8FWG - chains h2 and k7 of the 165 polymer chains in the assembly; structure by electron microscopy, 3.45 A resolution.

# Chain h2 (and k7)
Name: Major capsid protein, gp9
From: Agrobacterium phage Milano
Notes: chain k7 of this document is another copy of the same molecule, construct and numbering; everything in this record applies to it too
UniProt: A0A482MFS6 (A0A482MFS6_9CAUD); numbering as in UniProt (aligned over 1-465)
Sequence (465 residues; row label = number of the first residue in the row):
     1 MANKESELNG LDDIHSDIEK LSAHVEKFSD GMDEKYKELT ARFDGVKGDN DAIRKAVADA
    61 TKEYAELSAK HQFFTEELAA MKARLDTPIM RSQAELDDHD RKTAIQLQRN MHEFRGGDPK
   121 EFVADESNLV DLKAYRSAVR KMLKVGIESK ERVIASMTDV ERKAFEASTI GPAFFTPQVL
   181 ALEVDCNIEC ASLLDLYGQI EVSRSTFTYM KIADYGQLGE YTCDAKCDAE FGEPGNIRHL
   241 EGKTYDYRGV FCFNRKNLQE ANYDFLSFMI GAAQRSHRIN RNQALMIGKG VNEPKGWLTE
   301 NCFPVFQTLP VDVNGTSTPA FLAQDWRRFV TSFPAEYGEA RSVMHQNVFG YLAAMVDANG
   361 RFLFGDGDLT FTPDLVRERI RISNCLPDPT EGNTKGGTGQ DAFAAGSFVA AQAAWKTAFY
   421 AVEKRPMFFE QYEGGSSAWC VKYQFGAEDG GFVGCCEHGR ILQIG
Not modelled in the structure: 1-165, 465 (chain k7: 1-176, 465)
Disulfide bonds: Cys190-Cys385, Cys302-Cys456

# How chain h2 and chain k7 interact
Residue-residue contacts (18):
  Phe174(h2) with Met210(k7), hydrophobic; Ile237(k7)
  Lys256(h2) with Ser205(k7); Thr244(k7); Glu448(k7)
  Glu260(h2) with Arg204(k7); Ser205(k7), hydrogen bond (side chain-backbone); Lys424(k7), salt bridge
  Glu433(h2) with Glu433(k7)
  Gly434(h2) with Glu433(k7)
  Ser436(h2) with Tyr432(k7)
  Ser437(h2) with Tyr432(k7)
  Ala438(h2) with Glu430(k7); Gln444(k7), hydrogen bond (backbone-side chain)
  Trp439(h2) with Arg248(k7); Phe428(k7); Gln444(k7); Phe445(k7)
Also at the interface, not in a pair above, chain h2 (10 interface residues in all): Ala173
Also at the interface, not in a pair above, chain k7 (17 interface residues in all): His239, Gly249, Gly434

# In short
Chain h2 and chain k7 form an interface of 10 and 17 residues respectively, with 2 hydrogen bonds and 1 salt
bridge. Polar contacts include Glu260(h2)-Lys424(k7), Glu260(h2)-Ser205(k7) and Ala438(h2)-Gln444(k7).
Both chains are Major capsid protein, gp9 (Agrobacterium phage Milano). Entry 8FWG (Structure of neck and
portal vertex of Agrobacterium phage Milano, C5 symmetry) was determined by electron microscopy together with
8FWE, 8FWM, 8FXP and 8FXR from the same study.
